Entry 8FSB (electron microscopy, 2.75 A resolution); this record covers chains A and B of the 5 polymer chains in the assembly.

[Chain A (and B)]
Name: 5-hydroxytryptamine receptor 3A
Source organism: Mus musculus
Notes: chain B of this document is another copy of the same molecule, construct and numbering; everything in this record applies to it too
Reference sequence: E9QLC0 (E9QLC0_MOUSE); residues 1-462 here correspond to UniProt positions 28-489 (UniProt number = residue number + 27)
Chain sequence (553 residues; row label = number of the first residue in the row; numbers below 1 keep their minus sign (Trp-74 is residue -74)):
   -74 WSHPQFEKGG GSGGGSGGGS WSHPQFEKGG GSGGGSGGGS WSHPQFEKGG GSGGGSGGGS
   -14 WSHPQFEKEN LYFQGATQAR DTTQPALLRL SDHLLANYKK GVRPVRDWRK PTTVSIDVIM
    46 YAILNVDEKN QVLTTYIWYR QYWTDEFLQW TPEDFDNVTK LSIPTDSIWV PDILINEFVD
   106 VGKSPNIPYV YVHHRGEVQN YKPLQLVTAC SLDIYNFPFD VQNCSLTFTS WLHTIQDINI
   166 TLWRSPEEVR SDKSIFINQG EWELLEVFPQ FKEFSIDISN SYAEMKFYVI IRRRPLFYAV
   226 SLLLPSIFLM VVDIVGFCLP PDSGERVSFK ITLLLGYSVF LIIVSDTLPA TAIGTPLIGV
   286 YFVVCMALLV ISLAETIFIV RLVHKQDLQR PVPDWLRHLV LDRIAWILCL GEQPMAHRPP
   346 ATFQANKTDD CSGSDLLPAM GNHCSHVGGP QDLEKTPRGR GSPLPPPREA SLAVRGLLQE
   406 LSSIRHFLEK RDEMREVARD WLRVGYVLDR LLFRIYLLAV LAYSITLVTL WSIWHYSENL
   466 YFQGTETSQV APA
Disordered / not traced: -74 to 6, 333-396, 466-478
Sequence notes: expression tag (-74 to 0, 463-478)
Disulfides: Cys135-Cys149
Covalently attached groups: N-acetylglucosamine (NAG) linked to Asn82, Asn148, Asn164
Small-molecule neighbours:
  - serotonin (SRO), molecule 1: Ile44, Trp63, Tyr64, Arg65, Tyr126, Lys127
  - serotonin (SRO), molecule 2: Thr154, Ser155, Trp156, Phe199, Ile201, Tyr207

[How chain A and chain B interact]
Residue-residue contacts - 62 pairs, chain A then chain B:
  Pro10(A) - Arg31(B)
  Leu12(A) - Val27(B)  hydrophobic
  Leu12(A) - Trp33(B)  hydrophobic
  Leu13(A) - Lys24(B)
  Leu13(A) - Val27(B)  hydrophobic
  Tyr61(A) - Asn101(B)  hydrogen bond (side chain-backbone)
  Tyr61(A) - Phe103(B)
  Tyr61(A) - Trp156(B)
  Trp63(A) - Asn101(B)
  Trp63(A) - Trp156(B)
  Asp81(A) - Trp33(B)
  Asn82(A) - Trp33(B)
  Val83(A) - Trp33(B)  hydrophobic
  Ser87(A) - Gly26(B)
  Ser87(A) - His158(B)  hydrogen bond
  Pro89(A) - Gly26(B)
  Lys108(A) - Val104(B)
  Lys108(A) - Asp105(B)
  Pro110(A) - Leu99(B)  hydrophobic
  Pro110(A) - Phe103(B)
  Ile112(A) - Asp97(B)
  Ile112(A) - Leu99(B)  hydrophobic
  Tyr114(A) - Trp94(B)  hydrogen bond
  Tyr114(A) - Val95(B)  hydrogen bond (side chain-backbone)
  Tyr114(A) - Asp97(B)
  Tyr114(A) - Leu157(B)
  Val115(A) - Leu157(B)
  Tyr116(A) - Leu157(B)  hydrogen bond (side chain-backbone)
  Tyr116(A) - His158(B)
  Tyr116(A) - Thr159(B)  hydrogen bond (side chain-backbone)
  Tyr116(A) - Asp162(B)
  Tyr126(A) - Trp156(B)
  Tyr126(A) - Leu157(B)  hydrophobic
  Lys127(A) - Trp156(B)
  Pro128(A) - Trp156(B)
  Gln130(A) - Phe103(B)
  Gln130(A) - Val104(B)  hydrogen bond (side chain-backbone)
  Gln184(A) - Ile278(B)
  Gly185(A) - Ile278(B)
  Glu186(A) - Ala277(B)
  Glu186(A) - Ile278(B)
  Phe222(A) - Thr276(B)
  Phe222(A) - Ala277(B)
  Phe222(A) - Thr280(B)
  Tyr223(A) - Ala277(B)
  Leu244(A) - Arg306(B)
  Pro245(A) - Arg306(B)
  Gly249(A) - Lys310(B)
  Glu250(A) - Ile302(B)
  Glu250(A) - Val305(B)
  Glu250(A) - Arg306(B)
  Glu250(A) - Lys310(B)
  Phe254(A) - Ile302(B)  hydrophobic
  Ile268(A) - Ile267(B)  hydrophobic
  Leu402(A) - Leu402(B)  hydrophobic
  Leu403(A) - Ala398(B)  hydrophobic
  Leu406(A) - Glu405(B)
  Leu413(A) - Phe412(B)  hydrophobic
  Leu413(A) - Lys415(B)
  Arg416(A) - Lys415(B)
  Arg416(A) - Arg416(B)
  Arg424(A) - Gln311(B)
Also at the interface, not in a pair above, chain A (51 interface residues in all): Asp17, Tyr46, Leu49, Asn50, Lys85, Ile88, Ser179, Ile180, Phe233, Val240, Val264, Arg410, Phe412, Asp417
Also at the interface, not in a pair above, chain B (53 interface residues in all): Arg28, Val30, Arg34, Asn55, Gln56, Phe72, Glu102, Ser136, Phe199, Ile201, Asn205, Tyr207, Ser263, Gly279, Ala292, Ala299, Phe303, Ser408, Ile409

[Overview]
51 residues of chain A face 53 of chain B across their interface, with 7 hydrogen bonds. Among the polar pairs
are Tyr61(A)-Asn101(B), Ser87(A)-His158(B) and Tyr114(A)-Trp94(B). Bound to chain A: serotonin.
N-acetylglucosamine is covalently linked to Asn82(A), Asn148(A) and Asn164(A).
Chain A and chain B are both 5-hydroxytryptamine receptor 3A (Mus musculus); the structure, Full-length mouse
5-HT3A receptor in complex with serotonin, open-like, was determined by electron microscopy, deposited
together with 8FRW, 8FRX, 8FRZ, 8FSP and 8FSZ.
